Entry 5I44 (X-ray diffraction, 2.62 A resolution); this record covers chains E and W of the 6 polymer chains in the assembly.

# Chain E
Name: Chromosome-anchoring protein RacA
Source organism: Bacillus subtilis
UniProtKB: P45870 (RACA_BACSU); residues 5-70 here correspond to UniProt positions 1-66 (UniProt number = residue number - 4)
Sequence (69 residues; row label = number of the first residue in the row):
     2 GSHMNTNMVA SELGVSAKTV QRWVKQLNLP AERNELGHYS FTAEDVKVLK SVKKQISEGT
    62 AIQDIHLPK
Disordered / not traced: 70
Construct notes: expression tag (2-4); conflict Lys54 (Gln50 in P45870)

# Chain W
Molecule: 14-nt DNA strand
Sequence (14 nucleotides; numbered 1 to 14; the number before each row is that of its first residue):
     1 TGACGCCGGC GTCA

# How chain E and chain W interact
Residue-residue contacts - 9 pairs, chain E then chain W:
  Ser17(E) - DG8(W)  hydrogen bond to the phosphate
  Lys19(E) - DG8(W)  base contact
  Lys19(E) - DG9(W)  hydrogen bond to the base
  Lys19(E) - DC10(W)  base contact
  Thr20(E) - DC7(W)  hydrogen bond to the phosphate
  Arg23(E) - DC6(W)  sugar contact
  Arg23(E) - DC7(W)  salt bridge to the phosphate
  Gln27(E) - DC6(W)  phosphate contact
  Ile63(E) - DC6(W)  phosphate contact

# In short
6 residues of chain E face 5 of chain W across their interface; the contacts include 3 hydrogen bonds and 1
salt bridge. Polar pairs include Lys19(E)-DG9(W), Ser17(E)-DG8(W) and Thr20(E)-DC7(W).
Chain E is Chromosome-anchoring protein RacA (Bacillus subtilis) and chain W is a 14-nt DNA strand; the
structure, Structure of RacA-DNA complex; P21 form, was determined by X-ray diffraction (same publication as
5I41).
